7XTI - chains A and T of the 33 polymer chains in the assembly; structure by electron microscopy, 3.90 A resolution.

== Chain A ==
Protein: DNA-directed RNA polymerase subunit
Organism: Komagataella phaffii
Notes: EC 2.7.7.6
UniProtKB: C4R4Y0 (C4R4Y0_KOMPG); numbering as in UniProt (aligned over 1-1743)
Chain sequence (1743 residues; each row starts with the number of its first residue):
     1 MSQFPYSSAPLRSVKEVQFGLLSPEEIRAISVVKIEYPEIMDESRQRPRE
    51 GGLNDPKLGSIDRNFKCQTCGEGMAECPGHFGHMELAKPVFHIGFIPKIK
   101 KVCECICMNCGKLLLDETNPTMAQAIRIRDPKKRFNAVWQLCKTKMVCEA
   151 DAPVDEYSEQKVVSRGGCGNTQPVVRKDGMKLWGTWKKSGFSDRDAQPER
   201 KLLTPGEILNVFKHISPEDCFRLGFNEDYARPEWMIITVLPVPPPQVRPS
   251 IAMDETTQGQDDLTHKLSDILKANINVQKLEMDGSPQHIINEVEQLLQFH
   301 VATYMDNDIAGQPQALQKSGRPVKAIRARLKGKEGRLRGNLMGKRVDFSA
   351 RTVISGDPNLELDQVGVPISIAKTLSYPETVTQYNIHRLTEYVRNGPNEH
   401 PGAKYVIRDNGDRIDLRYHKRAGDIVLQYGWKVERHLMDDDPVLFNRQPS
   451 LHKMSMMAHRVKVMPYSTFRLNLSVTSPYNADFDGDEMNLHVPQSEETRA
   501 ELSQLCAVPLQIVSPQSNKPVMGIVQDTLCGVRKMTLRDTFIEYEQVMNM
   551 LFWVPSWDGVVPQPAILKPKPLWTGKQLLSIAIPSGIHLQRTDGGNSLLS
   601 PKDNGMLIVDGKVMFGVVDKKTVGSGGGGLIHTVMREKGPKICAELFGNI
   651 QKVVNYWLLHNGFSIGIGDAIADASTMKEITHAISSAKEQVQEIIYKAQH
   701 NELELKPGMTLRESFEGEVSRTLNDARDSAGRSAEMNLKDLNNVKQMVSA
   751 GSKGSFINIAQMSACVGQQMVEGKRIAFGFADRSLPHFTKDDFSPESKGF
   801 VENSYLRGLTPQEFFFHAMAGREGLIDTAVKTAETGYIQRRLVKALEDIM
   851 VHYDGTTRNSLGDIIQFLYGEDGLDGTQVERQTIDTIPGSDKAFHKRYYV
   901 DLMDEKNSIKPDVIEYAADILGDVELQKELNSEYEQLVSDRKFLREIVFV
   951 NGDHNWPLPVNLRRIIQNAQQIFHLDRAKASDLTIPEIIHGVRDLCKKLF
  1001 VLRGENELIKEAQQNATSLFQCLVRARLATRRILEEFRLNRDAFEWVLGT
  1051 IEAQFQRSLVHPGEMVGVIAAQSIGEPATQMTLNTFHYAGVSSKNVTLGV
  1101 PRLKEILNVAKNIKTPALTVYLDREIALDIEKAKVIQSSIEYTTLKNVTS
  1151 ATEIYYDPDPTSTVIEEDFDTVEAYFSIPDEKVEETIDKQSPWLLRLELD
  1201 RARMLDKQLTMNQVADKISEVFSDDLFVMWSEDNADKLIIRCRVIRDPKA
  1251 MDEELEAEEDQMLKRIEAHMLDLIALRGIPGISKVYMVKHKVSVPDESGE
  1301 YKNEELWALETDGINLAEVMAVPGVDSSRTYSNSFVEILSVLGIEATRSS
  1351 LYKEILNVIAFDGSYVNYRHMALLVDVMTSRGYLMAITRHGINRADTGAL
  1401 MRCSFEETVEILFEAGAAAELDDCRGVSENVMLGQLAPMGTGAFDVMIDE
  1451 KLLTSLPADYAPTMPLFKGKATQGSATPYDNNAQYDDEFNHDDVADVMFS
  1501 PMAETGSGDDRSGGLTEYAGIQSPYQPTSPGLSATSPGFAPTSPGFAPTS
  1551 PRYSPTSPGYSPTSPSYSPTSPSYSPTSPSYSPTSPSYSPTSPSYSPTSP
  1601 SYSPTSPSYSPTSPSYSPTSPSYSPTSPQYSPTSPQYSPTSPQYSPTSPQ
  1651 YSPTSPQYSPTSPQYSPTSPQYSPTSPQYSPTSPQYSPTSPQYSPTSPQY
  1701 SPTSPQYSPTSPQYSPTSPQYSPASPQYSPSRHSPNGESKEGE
Not modelled in the structure: 1, 154-162, 190-193, 1082-1094, 1178-1189, 1246-1257, 1456-1743
Ion coordination: Zn2+ site 1: Cys67, Cys70, Cys77, His80; Zn2+ site 2: Cys107, Cys110, Cys148, Cys168; Mg2+: Asp482, Asp484 (shared with 2 residues of chain P)

== Chain T ==
Molecule: 198-nt DNA strand
Sequence (198 nucleotides; each row starts with the number of its first residue; numbers below 1 keep their minus sign (DA-72 is residue -72)):
   -72 ATCAGAATCCCGGTGCCGAGGCCGCTCAATTGGTCGTAGACAGCTCTAGC
   -22 ACCGCTTAAACGCACGTACGCGCTGTCCCCCGCGTTTTAACCGCCAAGGG
    28 GATTACACCCAAGACACCAGGCACGAGACAGAAAAAAACAACGAAAACGG
    78 CCACCACCCAAACACACCAAACACAAGAGCTAATTGACTGACGTAAGC
Not modelled in the structure: -72 to -8, 78-125

== Interface between chain A and chain T ==
Pairs across the interface (18):
  Ile251(A) with DG26(T), base contact
  Met253(A) with DG26(T), sugar contact
  Ala310(A) with DT12(T), phosphate contact
  Lys318(A) with DG27(T), sugar contact
  Lys333(A) with DA16(T), salt bridge to the phosphate; DA17(T), salt bridge to the phosphate
  Arg345(A) with DC19(T), salt bridge to the phosphate
  Arg351(A) with DC19(T), sugar contact
  Gln448(A) with DC18(T), sugar contact
  Thr832(A) with DA16(T), base contact
  Ala833(A) with DA16(T), sugar contact
  Gly836(A) with DA16(T), sugar contact
  Tyr837(A) with DT15(T), sugar contact
  Arg1389(A) with DT13(T), hydrogen bond to the base; DT14(T), sugar contact
  Glu1406(A) with DT14(T), sugar contact
  Glu1407(A) with DT13(T), sugar contact; DT14(T), hydrogen bond to the phosphate
Other interface residues (no listed pair), chain A (19 interface residues in all): Arg327, Arg338, Pro449, Arg840

== Overview ==
19 residues of chain A face 10 of chain T across their interface; the contacts include 2 hydrogen bonds and 3
salt bridges. Among the polar pairs are Arg1389(A)-DT13(T), Glu1407(A)-DT14(T) and Lys333(A)-DA16(T).
Cys67(A), Cys70(A), Cys77(A) and His80(A) coordinate Zn2+ site 1.
Here chain A is DNA-directed RNA polymerase subunit (Komagataella phaffii) and chain T is a 198-nt DNA strand.
Entry 7XTI (RNA polymerase II elongation complex transcribing a nucleosome (EC58hex)) was determined by
electron microscopy together with 7XN7, 7XSE, 7XSX, 7XSZ, 7XT7 and 7XTD from the same study.
